2CJX - chains B and I of the 3 polymer chains in the assembly; structure by X-ray diffraction, 1.70 A resolution.

# Chain B
Molecule: Caspase-3
Organism: Homo sapiens
Notes: EC 3.4.22.56; fragment: beta subunit, residues 176-277
Reference sequence: P42574 (CASP3_HUMAN); numbering as in UniProt (aligned over 176-277)
Sequence (103 residues; numbered 175 to 277; the number before each row is that of its first residue):
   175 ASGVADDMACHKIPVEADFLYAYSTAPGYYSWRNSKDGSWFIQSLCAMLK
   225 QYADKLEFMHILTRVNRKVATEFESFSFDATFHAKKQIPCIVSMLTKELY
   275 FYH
Disordered / not traced: 175-185
Construct notes: cloning artifact (175); engineered mutation Ala179 (Asp in P42574)
Swiss-Prot annotation at these positions:
  - modified residue: Arg207 (Microbial infection: ADP-riboxanated arginine)
  - mutagenesis: Arg207 (R207A: Abolished ADP-riboxanation by C.violaceum CopC)

# Chain I
Molecule: Phq-asp-glu-val-asp-chloromethylketone
Sequence (6 residues; each row starts with the number of its first residue):
   901 XDEVDX
Disordered / not traced: 901
Modified residues: PHQ (benzyl chlorocarbonate) at position 901; 0QE (chloromethane) at position 906

# Chain B / chain I interface
Residue-residue contacts (17):
  Tyr204(B) with Val904(I), hydrophobic; 0QE_906(I)
  Ser205(B) with Glu903(I); Val904(I); Asp905(I), hydrogen bond (backbone-backbone)
  Trp206(B) with Asp902(I); Glu903(I); Val904(I), hydrophobic
  Arg207(B) with Asp902(I); Glu903(I), salt bridge; Val904(I), hydrogen bond (side chain-backbone); Asp905(I), salt bridge
  Asn208(B) with Asp902(I), hydrogen bond
  Trp214(B) with Asp902(I), hydrogen bond
  Glu248(B) with Asp902(I)
  Ser249(B) with Asp902(I)
  Phe250(B) with Asp902(I), hydrogen bond (backbone-side chain)
Interface residues without a listed pair, chain B (11 interface residues in all): Ser209, Phe256

# Summary
Chain B and chain I form an interface of 11 and 5 residues respectively, with 5 hydrogen bonds and 2 salt
bridges. Polar pairs include Arg207(B)-Glu903(I), Arg207(B)-Asp905(I) and Arg207(B)-Val904(I). UniProt lists
one mutagenesis site on chain B.
Here chain B is Caspase-3 (Homo sapiens) and chain I is Phq-asp-glu-val-asp-chloromethylketone. Entry 2CJX
(Extended substrate recognition in caspase-3 revealed by high resolution X-ray structure analysis) was
determined by X-ray diffraction (same publication as 2DKO and 2CJY).
